9FM3 - chains A and B of the 3 polymer chains in the assembly; structure by X-ray diffraction, 2.59 A resolution.

[Chain A]
Molecule: DNA polymerase I, thermostable
Organism: Thermus aquaticus
Notes: EC 2.7.7.7
UniProtKB: P19821 (DPO1_THEAQ); numbering as in UniProt (aligned over 293-832)
Sequence (540 residues; numbered 293 to 832; the number before each row is that of its first residue):
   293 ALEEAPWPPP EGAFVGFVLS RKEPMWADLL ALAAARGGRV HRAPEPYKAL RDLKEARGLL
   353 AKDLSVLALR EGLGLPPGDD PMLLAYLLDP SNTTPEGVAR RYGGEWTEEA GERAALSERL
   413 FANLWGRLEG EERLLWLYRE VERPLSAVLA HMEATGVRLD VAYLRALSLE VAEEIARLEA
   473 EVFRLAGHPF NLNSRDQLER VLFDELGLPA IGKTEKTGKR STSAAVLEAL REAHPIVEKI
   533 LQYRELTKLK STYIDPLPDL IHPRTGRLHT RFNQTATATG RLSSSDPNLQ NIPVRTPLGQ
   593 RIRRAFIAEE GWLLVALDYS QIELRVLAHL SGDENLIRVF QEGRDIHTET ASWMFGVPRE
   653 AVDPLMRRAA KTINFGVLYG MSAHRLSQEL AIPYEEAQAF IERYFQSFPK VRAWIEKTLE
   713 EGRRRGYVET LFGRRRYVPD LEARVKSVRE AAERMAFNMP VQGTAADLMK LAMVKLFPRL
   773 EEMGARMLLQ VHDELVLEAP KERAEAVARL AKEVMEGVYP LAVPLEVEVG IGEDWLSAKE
Bound ions: Mg2+: Asp610, Tyr611, Asp785 (together with A1IDZ)
Small-molecule neighbours:
  - A1IDZ: Arg573, Asp610, Tyr611, Ser612, Gln613, Ile614, Glu615, His639, Arg659, Arg660, Lys663, Thr664, Phe667, Tyr671, Asp785
  - 2',3'-dideoxycytidine-5'-monophosphate (DOC): Arg573, Val586, Arg595, Arg660, Val783, His784, Asp785

[Chain B]
Molecule: Primer with terminal DOC
Sequence (11 nucleotides; row label = number of the first residue in the row):
   101 GACCACGGCC A
Glycans and other covalent adducts: 2',3'-dideoxycytidine-5'-monophosphate (DOC) linked to DA111

[Interface between chain A and chain B]
Residue-residue contacts (30):
  Arg487(A) with DG107(B), hydrogen bond to the phosphate; DG108(B), salt bridge to the phosphate
  Thr506(A) with DG107(B), hydrogen bond to the phosphate; DG108(B), phosphate contact
  Glu507(A) with DG107(B), hydrogen bond to the phosphate
  Lys508(A) with DC106(B), phosphate contact; DG107(B), hydrogen bond to the phosphate
  Thr509(A) with DG107(B), hydrogen bond to the phosphate
  Ser513(A) with DG108(B), hydrogen bond to the phosphate
  Thr514(A) with DG108(B), hydrogen bond to the phosphate
  Ser515(A) with DG108(B), phosphate contact; DC109(B), phosphate contact
  Ala516(A) with DC109(B), hydrogen bond to the phosphate
  Arg536(A) with DG108(B), hydrogen bond to the phosphate; DC109(B), salt bridge to the phosphate
  Lys540(A) with DG108(B), base contact; DC109(B), hydrogen bond to the base; DC110(B), sugar contact
  Leu541(A) with DC110(B), sugar contact
  Tyr545(A) with DC110(B), hydrogen bond to the sugar
  Gln582(A) with DA111(B), sugar contact
  Asn583(A) with DC110(B), hydrogen bond to the base; DA111(B), sugar contact
  Ile584(A) with DA111(B), sugar contact
  Pro585(A) with DC110(B), phosphate contact; DA111(B), sugar contact
  Val586(A) with DA111(B), hydrogen bond to the phosphate
  Arg587(A) with DA111(B), hydrogen bond to the phosphate
  Arg595(A) with DA111(B), hydrogen bond to the phosphate
  Arg660(A) with DA111(B), phosphate contact
Also at the interface, not in a pair above, chain A (24 interface residues in all): Gly510, Glu537, Thr588
Interface features reported in the paper:
  - interface residues, chain A: Thr506(A), Arg587(A), Arg660(A)

[Summary]
24 residues of chain A face 6 of chain B across their interface; the contacts include 15 hydrogen bonds and 2
salt bridges. Polar contacts include Lys540(A)-DC109(B), Asn583(A)-DC110(B) and Tyr545(A)-DC110(B). Ligands of
chain A: A1IDZ and 2',3'-dideoxycytidine-5'-monophosphate. 2',3'-dideoxycytidine-5'-monophosphate is
covalently linked to DA111(B). From the paper: interface residues Thr506(A), Arg587(A) and Arg660(A).
Chain A is DNA polymerase I, thermostable (Thermus aquaticus) and chain B is Primer with terminal DOC; the
structure, KlenTaq DNA polymerase in a ternary complex with primer/template and a selenophene-modified dUTP
(SedUTP), was determined by X-ray diffraction, deposited together with 9FMF.
